7CQU - chains A and C of the 3 polymer chains in the assembly; structure by X-ray diffraction, 2.06 A resolution.

# Chain A (and C)
Molecule: Type III glutamate--ammonia ligase
From: Rhodovulum sp. 12E13
Notes: EC 6.3.1.2; chain C of this document is another copy of the same molecule, construct and numbering; everything in this record applies to it too
UniProtKB: A0A369R1N0 (A0A369R1N0_9RHOB); numbering as in UniProt (aligned over 1-430)
Amino-acid sequence (450 residues; numbered -19 to 430; the number before each row is that of its first residue; numbers below 1 keep their minus sign (Met-19 is residue -19)):
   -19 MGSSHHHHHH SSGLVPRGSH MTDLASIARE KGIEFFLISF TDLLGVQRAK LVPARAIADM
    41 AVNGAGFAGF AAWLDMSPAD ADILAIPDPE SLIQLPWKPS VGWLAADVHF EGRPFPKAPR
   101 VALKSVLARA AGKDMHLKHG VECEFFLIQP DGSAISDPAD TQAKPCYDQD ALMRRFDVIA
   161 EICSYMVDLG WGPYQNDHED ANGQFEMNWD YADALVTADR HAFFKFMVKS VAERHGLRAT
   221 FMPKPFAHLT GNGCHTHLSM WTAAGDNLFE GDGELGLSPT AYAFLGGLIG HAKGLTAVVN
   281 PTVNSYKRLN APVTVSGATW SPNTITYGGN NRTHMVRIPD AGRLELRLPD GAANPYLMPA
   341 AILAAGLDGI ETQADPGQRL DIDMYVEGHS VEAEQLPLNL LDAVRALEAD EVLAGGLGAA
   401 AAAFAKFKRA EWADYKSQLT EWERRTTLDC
Not modelled in the structure: -19 to 1
Differences from the reference sequence: initiating methionine (-19); expression tag (-18 to 0)
Metal / ion sites: Mg2+ site 1: Glu122, Glu186 (together with ADP, L-methionine-S-sulfoximine phosphate); Mg2+ site 2: Glu122, Glu325 (together with ADP, L-methionine-S-sulfoximine phosphate); Mg2+ site 3: Glu124, Glu179, Glu186 (together with L-methionine-S-sulfoximine phosphate)
Small-molecule neighbours:
  - ADP (adenosine-5'-diphosphate): Lys118, His119, Gly120, Val121, Glu122, Tyr174, Gln175, Glu186, Asn188, Trp189, Asp190, Tyr191, His237, Leu238, Ser239, Trp241, Asn247, Arg312, Arg317, Gly322, Arg323, Glu325
  - L-methionine-S-sulfoximine phosphate (P3S): Glu122, Glu124, Tyr147, Glu179, Gln184, Glu186, Thr230, Gly231, Asn232, Gly233, His235, Arg288, Thr299, Trp300, Ser301, Arg312, Arg317, Glu325, Arg327
What the authors report for this chain:
  - mutagenesis - Y147A, Y174A, R317A: decreased stability
  - binding site for L-methionine-S-sulfoximine phosphate: Tyr147, Arg312
  - binding site for ADP: Gln175, Asn188
  - binding site for Mg2+: Glu179, Glu186
  - catalytic residues: Asp177, Glu186 (proposed by the authors, not directly observed)
  - conformationally variable residues (loop rearrangement): Lys287 to Ile305
  - catalytic residues: Arg312

# Chain A / chain C interface
Pairs across the interface - 64 pairs, chain A then chain C:
  Lys205(A) with Cys430(C), hydrogen bond (side chain-backbone)
  Lys209(A) with Asp429(C), hydrogen bond (side chain-backbone); Cys430(C)
  Arg218(A) with Leu428(C); Asp429(C), salt bridge
  Thr220(A) with Leu428(C), hydrogen bond (side chain-backbone)
  Phe221(A) with Cys430(C), hydrogen bond (backbone-side chain)
  Met222(A) with Leu419(C), hydrophobic; Glu423(C); Arg424(C); Thr427(C); Leu428(C), hydrophobic; Cys430(C)
  Pro223(A) with Thr427(C)
  Lys224(A) with Leu419(C)
  Ala227(A) with Ser417(C); Leu419(C)
  Val283(A) with Trp422(C), hydrophobic
  Asn284(A) with Leu419(C); Glu423(C), hydrogen bond
  Lys287(A) with Lys416(C); Gln418(C); Leu419(C); Glu423(C), salt bridge
  Asn290(A) with Lys416(C), hydrogen bond (backbone-side chain)
  Ala332(A) with Cys430(C), hydrophobic
  Arg385(A) with Leu378(C)
  Glu411(A) with Trp422(C)
  Asp414(A) with Trp422(C), hydrogen bond
  Tyr415(A) with Tyr415(C); Trp422(C), hydrophobic
  Lys416(A) with Lys287(C); Asn290(C), hydrogen bond (side chain-backbone)
  Ser417(A) with Ala227(C); Pro292(C)
  Gln418(A) with Lys287(C), hydrogen bond (backbone-side chain); Trp422(C)
  Leu419(A) with Met222(C), hydrophobic; Lys224(C); Asn284(C)
  Thr420(A) with Lys287(C); Thr420(C)
  Trp422(A) with Val283(C), hydrophobic; Glu411(C); Asp414(C), hydrogen bond; Tyr415(C), hydrophobic; Gln418(C)
  Glu423(A) with Met222(C); Asn284(C), hydrogen bond; Lys287(C), salt bridge
  Thr427(A) with Met222(C); Pro223(C)
  Leu428(A) with Ile128(C), hydrophobic; Arg218(C); Thr220(C), hydrogen bond (backbone-side chain); Met222(C), hydrophobic
  Asp429(A) with Lys209(C), hydrogen bond (backbone-side chain); Arg218(C), salt bridge
  Cys430(A) with Lys205(C), hydrogen bond (backbone-side chain); Lys209(C); Phe221(C), hydrogen bond (side chain-backbone); Met222(C); Gly331(C); Ala332(C), hydrophobic
Also at the interface, not in a pair above, chain A (38 interface residues in all): Ile128, Gly132, Pro225, Phe226, Thr282, Pro292, Gly331, Leu378, Arg424
Also at the interface, not in a pair above, chain C (39 interface residues in all): Gly132, Ala219, Pro225, Thr282, Arg385, Arg425

# Overview
38 residues of chain A and 39 residues of chain C are in contact; the contacts include 15 hydrogen bonds and 4
salt bridges. Polar contacts include Arg218(A)-Asp429(C), Lys287(A)-Glu423(C) and Lys205(A)-Cys430(C). Chain A
binds ADP and L-methionine-S-sulfoximine phosphate. From the paper: catalytic residues Asp177(A), Glu186(A)
and Arg312(A); Y147A, Y174A and R317A of chain A reduce stability.
Chain A and chain C are both Type III glutamate--ammonia ligase (Rhodovulum sp. 12E13); the structure,
GmaS/ADP/MetSox-P complex, was determined by X-ray diffraction, deposited together with 7CQL, 7CQN, 7CQQ, 7CQW
and 7CQX.
